Entry 4N4O (X-ray diffraction, 2.47 A resolution); this record covers chains A and E of the 6 polymer chains in the assembly.

== Chain A (and E) ==
Protein: Hydroxylamine oxidoreductase
Source organism: Nitrosomonas europaea
Notes: EC 1.7.2.6; chain E of this document is another copy of the same molecule, construct and numbering; everything in this record applies to it too
Reference sequence: Q50925 (HAO_NITEU); residues 25-570 here = UniProt positions 25-570
Sequence (546 residues; each row starts with the number of its first residue):
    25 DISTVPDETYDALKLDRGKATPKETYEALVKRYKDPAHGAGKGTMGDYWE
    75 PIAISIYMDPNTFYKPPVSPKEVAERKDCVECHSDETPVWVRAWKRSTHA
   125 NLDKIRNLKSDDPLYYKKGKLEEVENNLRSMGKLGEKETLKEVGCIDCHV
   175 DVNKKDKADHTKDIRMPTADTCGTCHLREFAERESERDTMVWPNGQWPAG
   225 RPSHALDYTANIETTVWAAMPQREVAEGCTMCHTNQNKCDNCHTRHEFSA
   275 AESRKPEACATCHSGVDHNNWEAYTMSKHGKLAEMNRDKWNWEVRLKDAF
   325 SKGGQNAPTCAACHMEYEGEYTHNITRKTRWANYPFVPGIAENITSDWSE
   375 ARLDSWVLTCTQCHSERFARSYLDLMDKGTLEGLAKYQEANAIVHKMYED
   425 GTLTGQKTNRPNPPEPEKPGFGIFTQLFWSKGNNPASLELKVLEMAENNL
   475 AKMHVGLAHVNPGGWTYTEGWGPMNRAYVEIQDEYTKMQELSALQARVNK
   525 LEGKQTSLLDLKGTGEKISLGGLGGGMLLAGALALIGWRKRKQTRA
Unresolved in the structure: 529-570 (chain E: 528-570)
Covalent attachments: heme c (HEC) linked to Cys103, Cys106, Cys169, Cys172, Cys196, Cys199, Cys253, Cys256, Cys263, Cys266, Cys283, Cys286, Cys334, Cys337, Cys384, Cys387, Tyr491
Bound ions: heme c Fe (8 sites), coordinated by His107, His123, His173, His184, His200, His228, His257, His267, His270, His287, His303, His338, His347, His388, His483; K+: Asp312 (shared with 1 residue of chain C; Asp312(E) of chain E)
Residues lining bound ligands:
  - heme c (HEC), molecule 1: Ile78, Met82, Val113, Trp114, Met255, Lys262, Asp264, Asn265, Thr268, Arg269
  - heme c (HEC), molecule 2: Tyr81, Tyr88, Pro91, Ser93, Pro94, Ala98, Glu99, Asp102, His107, Glu110, Ile170, His173, Val174, Ala182, His184, Ile188, Met190
  - heme c (HEC), molecule 3: Tyr81, Pro84, His107, Thr111, Trp114, Val115, Trp118, His123, Val167, Gly168, His173, Met190, Pro191, Lys262, Asp264, Arg269, His270, Phe272
  - heme c (HEC), molecule 4: Thr122, His123, Leu126, Lys141, Lys144, Leu145, Val148, Leu152, Leu164, Val167, Val176, Pro191, Thr195, His200, His267, Phe272, Ser273, Ala274, Ala275, Glu317
  - heme c (HEC), molecule 5: Tyr140, Lys141, Lys144, Ala193, Gly197, His200, Glu203, Phe204, Arg207, His228, Asn259, His267, Ala274, Ser277, Arg278, Arg319, Leu320, Ala335, Met339, Tyr345, His347
  - heme c (HEC), molecule 6: Trp221, Arg225, Pro226, Ala234, Asn235, Thr238, Val240, Trp241, Gly252, His257, Thr285, His287, Ser288, His292, Ala356, Asn357, Tyr358, Phe448, Phe452
  - heme c (HEC), molecule 7: Arg225, Pro226, Ser227, His228, Asp231, Ala234, Met255, His257, Thr258, Asn259, Asn265, Ser277, Ala282, His287, Ala335, His338, Ile349, Thr353, Ala356, Asn357
  - heme c (HEC), molecule 8: Pro280, His287, Asn294, Trp295, Tyr298, His303, Pro332, Thr333, His338, Lys352, Thr353, Arg354, Trp355, Ala356, Asn357, Trp380, Leu397, Met400, His478, Ala482, His483
  - heme c (HEC), molecule 9: Lys302, His303, Leu306, Phe324, Asn330, Ala331, Pro332, Trp380, Thr383, Gln386, His388, Phe392, Tyr396, Leu397, Val484
  - heme c (HEC), molecule 10: His388, Ser389, Phe392
  - heme c (HEC), molecule 11: Ser389, Glu390, Arg391, Phe392
  - heme c (HEC), molecule 12: Pro486, Gly487, Thr490
  - hydroxyamine (HOA): His257, Asp291, His292, Tyr358
Reported in the primary citation:
  - binding site for hydroxyamine: Asp291, His292
  - catalytic residues: Asp291, His292 (citing earlier work)
  - specificity-determining residues: Tyr358 (proposed by the authors, not directly observed)

== Chain A / chain E interface ==
Pairs across the interface (122):
  Met300(A) - Ala284(E)
  Met300(A) - Thr285(E)  hydrogen bond (backbone-side chain)
  Met300(A) - Ser288(E)
  Met300(A) - Trp295(E)
  Ser301(A) - Thr285(E)
  Lys302(A) - Asn265(E)  hydrogen bond (side chain-backbone)
  Lys302(A) - Thr268(E)
  Lys302(A) - Ala282(E)  hydrogen bond (side chain-backbone)
  Lys302(A) - Thr285(E)
  Lys305(A) - Glu281(E)
  Lys305(A) - Ala284(E)
  Lys305(A) - Thr285(E)
  Lys305(A) - Trp295(E)
  Leu306(A) - Thr268(E)
  Leu306(A) - Glu276(E)
  Met309(A) - Glu276(E)
  Met309(A) - Lys279(E)  hydrogen bond (backbone-side chain)
  Met309(A) - Glu281(E)
  Arg311(A) - Arg311(E)
  Asp312(A) - Asp312(E)
  Phe324(A) - Val113(E)  hydrophobic
  Phe324(A) - Arg116(E)
  Ser325(A) - Arg116(E)
  Gly328(A) - Arg120(E)
  Asn330(A) - Val113(E)
  Asn330(A) - Glu271(E)
  Thr385(A) - Glu110(E)
  Thr385(A) - Thr111(E)
  Thr385(A) - Pro112(E)
  Gln386(A) - Thr111(E)
  Gln386(A) - Pro112(E)
  Gln386(A) - Val113(E)  hydrogen bond (backbone-backbone)
  Cys387(A) - Thr111(E)
  Cys387(A) - Val113(E)  hydrophobic
  Cys387(A) - Trp114(E)  hydrogen bond (backbone-side chain)
  His388(A) - Thr111(E)
  His388(A) - Trp114(E)
  Ser389(A) - Tyr81(E)
  Arg391(A) - Ile80(E)
  Arg391(A) - Tyr81(E)
  Arg391(A) - Tyr88(E)
  Arg391(A) - Lys89(E)  hydrogen bond (side chain-backbone)
  Arg391(A) - Pro90(E)
  Arg391(A) - Pro91(E)
  Phe392(A) - Ile78(E)
  Phe392(A) - Tyr81(E)  hydrogen bond (backbone-side chain)
  Phe392(A) - Arg269(E)
  Ser395(A) - Ala77(E)
  Ser395(A) - Ile78(E)
  Ser395(A) - Tyr81(E)
  Tyr396(A) - Ile78(E)
  Tyr396(A) - Met255(E)  hydrophobic
  Leu399(A) - Ile76(E)  hydrophobic
  Leu399(A) - Ile78(E)  hydrophobic
  Leu399(A) - Glu248(E)
  Lys402(A) - Glu248(E)
  Gly403(A) - Glu248(E)
  Glu406(A) - Gln246(E)
  Glu406(A) - Arg247(E)
  Glu406(A) - Glu248(E)
  Glu406(A) - Val249(E)
  Lys410(A) - Ser454(E)  hydrogen bond (side chain-backbone)
  Met477(A) - Val249(E)  hydrophobic
  Val484(A) - Met255(E)  hydrophobic
  Pro486(A) - Gly252(E)
  Pro486(A) - Cys256(E)  hydrophobic
  Pro486(A) - Thr285(E)
  Trp489(A) - Glu248(E)  hydrogen bond (side chain-backbone)
  Trp489(A) - Val249(E)
  Trp489(A) - Gly252(E)
  Trp489(A) - Met255(E)  hydrophobic
  Thr490(A) - Val249(E)
  Thr490(A) - Gly252(E)
  Thr490(A) - Phe452(E)
  Tyr491(A) - Val290(E)
  Tyr491(A) - Asp291(E)
  Tyr491(A) - Phe448(E)
  Tyr491(A) - Phe452(E)  hydrophobic
  Thr492(A) - Gly289(E)
  Thr492(A) - Val290(E)  hydrogen bond (side chain-backbone)
  Trp495(A) - Met244(E)
  Trp495(A) - Gln246(E)
  Trp495(A) - Val249(E)  hydrophobic
  Trp495(A) - Phe452(E)  hydrogen bond (side chain-backbone)
  Asn499(A) - Gln450(E)  hydrogen bond (side chain-backbone)
  Asn499(A) - Leu451(E)  hydrogen bond (side chain-backbone)
  Asn499(A) - Trp453(E)
  Asn499(A) - Ser454(E)  hydrogen bond
  Asn499(A) - Leu464(E)
  Arg500(A) - Leu464(E)
  Arg500(A) - Glu468(E)  salt bridge
  Tyr502(A) - Ser454(E)
  Tyr502(A) - Lys455(E)
  Tyr502(A) - Gly456(E)
  Val503(A) - Ser454(E)
  Val503(A) - Pro459(E)
  Val503(A) - Ala460(E)
  Val503(A) - Ser461(E)
  Val503(A) - Leu464(E)  hydrophobic
  Glu504(A) - Ser461(E)
  Glu504(A) - Lys465(E)  salt bridge
  Gln506(A) - Gly456(E)
  Gln506(A) - Asn457(E)  hydrogen bond (backbone-side chain)
  Asp507(A) - Thr428(E)
  Asp507(A) - Asn457(E)
  Asp507(A) - Ala460(E)
  Asp507(A) - Ser461(E)  hydrogen bond (side chain-backbone)
  Asp507(A) - Glu508(E)
  Thr510(A) - Thr428(E)
  Thr510(A) - Asn457(E)  hydrogen bond
  Lys511(A) - Thr428(E)  hydrogen bond
  Lys511(A) - Glu508(E)  salt bridge
  Lys511(A) - Met512(E)  hydrogen bond
  Leu515(A) - Leu515(E)  hydrophobic
  Leu518(A) - Leu518(E)  hydrophobic
  Leu518(A) - Gln519(E)
  Leu518(A) - Val522(E)  hydrophobic
  Arg521(A) - Gln519(E)
  Arg521(A) - Asn523(E)
  Arg521(A) - Glu526(E)  salt bridge
  Val522(A) - Val522(E)  hydrophobic
  Leu525(A) - Leu525(E)
Interface residues without a listed pair, chain A (51 interface residues in all): Glu308, Asn310, Gln329
Interface residues without a listed pair, chain E (71 interface residues in all): Glu251, Cys253, Cys266, Gly429, Asn433

== Summary ==
Chain A and chain E form an interface of 51 and 71 residues respectively, with 20 hydrogen bonds and 4 salt
bridges. Among the polar pairs are Arg500(A)-Glu468(E), Glu504(A)-Lys465(E) and Lys511(A)-Glu508(E). The paper
reports catalytic residues Asp291(A) and His292(A); a binding site for hydroxyamine at Asp291(A) and
His292(A).
Both chains are Hydroxylamine oxidoreductase (Nitrosomonas europaea). Entry 4N4O (Nitrosomonas europea HAO
soaked in NH2OH) was determined by X-ray diffraction together with 4N4J, 4N4K, 4N4L, 4N4M and 4N4N from the
same study.
